5NWC - chains A and H; structure by X-ray diffraction, 1.50 A resolution.

== Chain A ==
Protein: Tankyrase-2
Organism: Homo sapiens
Notes: EC 2.4.2.30
Reference sequence: Q9H2K2 (TNKS2_HUMAN); residue numbers follow UniProt; this construct covers 946-1113
Sequence (191 residues; row label = number of the first residue in the row):
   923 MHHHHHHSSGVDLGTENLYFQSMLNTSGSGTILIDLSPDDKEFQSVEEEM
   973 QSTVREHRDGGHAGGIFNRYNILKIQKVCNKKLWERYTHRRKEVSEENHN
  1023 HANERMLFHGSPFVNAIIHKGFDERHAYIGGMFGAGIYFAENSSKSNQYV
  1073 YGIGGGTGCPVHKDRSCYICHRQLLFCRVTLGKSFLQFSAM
Unresolved in the structure: 923-951, 1113
Sequence notes: initiating methionine (923); expression tag (924-945)
Metal / ion sites: Zn2+: C1081, H1084, C1089, C1092
Ligand contacts: 2-(2-aminophenyl)-3H-quinazolin-4-one (9CE): F1030, H1031, G1032, S1033, P1034, F1035, H1048, A1049, Y1050, Y1060, F1061, A1062, K1067, S1068, Y1071, I1075
Swiss-Prot annotation at these positions:
  - binding site (Zn(2+)): C1081, H1084, C1089, C1092
What the authors report for this chain:
  - binding site for 2-(2-aminophenyl)-3H-quinazolin-4-one: Y1050

== Chain H ==
Protein: Tankyrase-2
Organism: Homo sapiens
Notes: EC 2.4.2.30
Reference sequence: Q9H2K2 (TNKS2_HUMAN); residue numbers follow UniProt; this construct covers 1114-1162
Sequence (49 residues; row label = number of the first residue in the row):
  1114 KMAHSPPGHHSVTGRPSVNGLALAEYVIYRGEQAYPEYLITYQIMRPEG
Unresolved in the structure: 1114, 1162

== Interface between chain A and chain H ==
Residue-residue contacts (163; chain A residue first):
  L958(A) with Y1151(H), hydrophobic
  E964(A) with Y1151(H), hydrogen bond
  V968(A) with Y1151(H), hydrophobic; I1153(H), hydrophobic
  M972(A) with Y1155(H), hydrophobic
  R977(A) with N1132(H); L1134(H); A1135(H)
  R980(A) with V1131(H)
  G986(A) with I1157(H)
  I988(A) with M1158(H); P1160(H)
  F989(A) with I1157(H), hydrophobic; M1158(H)
  N990(A) with P1160(H)
  R991(A) with M1158(H), hydrogen bond (backbone-backbone); E1161(H), salt bridge
  Y992(A) with Y1155(H), hydrophobic; Q1156(H); M1158(H)
  N993(A) with Y1155(H); Q1156(H), hydrogen bond (backbone-backbone); M1158(H)
  I994(A) with T1154(H); Y1155(H), hydrophobic
  L995(A) with T1154(H), hydrogen bond (backbone-backbone); Y1155(H); Q1156(H)
  K996(A) with L1152(H); I1153(H); T1154(H), hydrogen bond (backbone-backbone)
  I997(A) with L1152(H)
  Q998(A) with E1150(H); Y1151(H); L1152(H), hydrogen bond (backbone-backbone)
  K999(A) with E1150(H); Y1151(H)
  V1000(A) with Y1148(H), hydrogen bond (backbone-side chain); P1149(H); E1150(H), hydrogen bond (backbone-backbone); L1152(H)
  C1001(A) with Y1148(H)
  N1002(A) with Y1148(H), hydrogen bond (backbone-side chain)
  L1005(A) with Y1148(H)
  W1006(A) with Y1148(H); E1150(H)
  R1008(A) with G1144(H); E1145(H)
  Y1009(A) with E1145(H); Q1146(H); A1147(H); Y1148(H), hydrophobic
  R1012(A) with H1123(H); R1143(H); E1145(H); Q1146(H), hydrogen bond
  V1016(A) with H1123(H)
  E1019(A) with H1123(H), salt bridge
  R1027(A) with Y1139(H), hydrogen bond
  M1028(A) with E1150(H)
  L1029(A) with Y1139(H), hydrophobic
  V1036(A) with L1152(H), hydrophobic
  F1044(A) with G1144(H); A1147(H), hydrophobic
  E1046(A) with M1115(H)
  A1049(A) with M1115(H), hydrophobic
  F1055(A) with V1125(H), hydrophobic; G1127(H); V1140(H), hydrophobic; Y1142(H), hydrogen bond (backbone-side chain)
  A1057(A) with M1115(H); A1116(H), hydrogen bond (backbone-backbone); Y1142(H)
  G1058(A) with M1115(H); V1140(H); I1141(H); Y1142(H)
  I1059(A) with M1115(H), hydrophobic; Y1139(H); V1140(H); I1141(H), hydrogen bond (backbone-backbone); G1144(H)
  Y1060(A) with Y1139(H); V1140(H), hydrophobic
  F1061(A) with E1138(H); Y1139(H), hydrogen bond (backbone-backbone); I1141(H), hydrophobic; A1147(H), hydrophobic
  E1063(A) with L1136(H); A1137(H), hydrogen bond (backbone-backbone); Y1139(H), hydrogen bond
  N1064(A) with A1135(H); L1136(H), hydrogen bond (side chain-backbone)
  K1067(A) with E1138(H)
  N1069(A) with Y1155(H), hydrogen bond; I1157(H)
  V1072(A) with Y1155(H)
  S1088(A) with I1157(H)
  C1089(A) with I1157(H)
  Y1090(A) with Q1156(H); I1157(H); M1158(H); R1159(H)
  I1091(A) with Q1156(H), hydrogen bond (backbone-side chain)
  C1092(A) with Q1156(H)
  H1093(A) with Y1155(H); Q1156(H)
  R1094(A) with I1153(H); T1154(H); Y1155(H), hydrogen bond (backbone-backbone); I1157(H)
  Q1095(A) with L1152(H); I1153(H); T1154(H), hydrogen bond; Y1155(H)
  L1096(A) with Y1151(H); L1152(H); I1153(H), hydrogen bond (backbone-backbone); Y1155(H)
  L1097(A) with P1149(H), hydrophobic; Y1151(H); L1152(H), hydrophobic
  F1098(A) with E1150(H), hydrogen bond (backbone-backbone); Y1151(H), hydrogen bond (backbone-backbone); I1153(H), hydrophobic
  C1099(A) with Y1148(H); P1149(H), hydrophobic
  R1100(A) with Q1146(H); A1147(H); Y1148(H), hydrogen bond (backbone-backbone); E1150(H), salt bridge
  V1101(A) with I1141(H), hydrophobic; Q1146(H)
  T1102(A) with I1141(H); Q1146(H), hydrogen bond (backbone-backbone)
  L1103(A) with H1123(H); S1124(H), hydrogen bond (backbone-side chain); Y1139(H), hydrophobic
  G1104(A) with H1123(H)
  K1105(A) with G1121(H); H1122(H); H1123(H), hydrogen bond (backbone-backbone); S1124(H)
  S1106(A) with H1122(H); S1124(H), hydrogen bond; V1125(H); T1126(H), hydrogen bond
  F1107(A) with P1119(H), hydrophobic; H1122(H); S1124(H), hydrogen bond (backbone-backbone); V1125(H); T1126(H), hydrogen bond (backbone-backbone)
  L1108(A) with T1126(H); R1128(H)
  Q1109(A) with T1126(H), hydrogen bond (backbone-backbone); G1127(H); R1128(H), hydrogen bond (backbone-backbone)
  F1110(A) with R1128(H)
  S1111(A) with R1128(H), hydrogen bond (backbone-backbone); P1129(H); S1130(H), hydrogen bond (backbone-backbone)
  A1112(A) with S1130(H), hydrogen bond (backbone-side chain); V1131(H), hydrophobic
Other interface residues (no listed pair), chain A (81 interface residues in all): L955, T975, G987, N1020, F1030, I1039, I1040, D1045, A1062

== Overview ==
81 residues of chain A and 43 residues of chain H are in contact; the contacts include 38 hydrogen bonds and 3
salt bridges. Polar pairs include R991(A)-E1161(H), E1019(A)-H1123(H) and R1100(A)-E1150(H). Chain A binds
2-(2-aminophenyl)-3H-quinazolin-4-one. From UniProt: 4 Zn2+-binding residues on chain A. From the paper: a
binding site for 2-(2-aminophenyl)-3H-quinazolin-4-one at Y1050(A).
Chain A is Tankyrase-2 and chain H is Tankyrase-2, both from Homo sapiens; the structure, Crystal structure of
TNKS2 in complex with 2-(2-aminophenyl)-3,4-dihydroquinazolin-4-one, was determined by X-ray diffraction,
deposited together with 5NSX, 5NT0, 5NT4, 5NVC, 5NVE, 5NVF and 5 further entries.
